7M5E - chains A and C of the 3 polymer chains in the assembly; structure by electron microscopy, 2.50 A resolution.

[Chain A (and C)]
Protein: Spike glycoprotein
Organism: Middle East respiratory syndrome-related coronavirus
Notes: chain C of this document is another copy of the same molecule, construct and numbering; everything in this record applies to it too
Reference sequence: A0A140AYW5 (A0A140AYW5_9BETC); residue numbers follow UniProt; this construct covers 19-1294
Sequence (1359 residues; each row starts with the number of its first residue; numbers below 1 keep their minus sign (Met-13 is residue -13)):
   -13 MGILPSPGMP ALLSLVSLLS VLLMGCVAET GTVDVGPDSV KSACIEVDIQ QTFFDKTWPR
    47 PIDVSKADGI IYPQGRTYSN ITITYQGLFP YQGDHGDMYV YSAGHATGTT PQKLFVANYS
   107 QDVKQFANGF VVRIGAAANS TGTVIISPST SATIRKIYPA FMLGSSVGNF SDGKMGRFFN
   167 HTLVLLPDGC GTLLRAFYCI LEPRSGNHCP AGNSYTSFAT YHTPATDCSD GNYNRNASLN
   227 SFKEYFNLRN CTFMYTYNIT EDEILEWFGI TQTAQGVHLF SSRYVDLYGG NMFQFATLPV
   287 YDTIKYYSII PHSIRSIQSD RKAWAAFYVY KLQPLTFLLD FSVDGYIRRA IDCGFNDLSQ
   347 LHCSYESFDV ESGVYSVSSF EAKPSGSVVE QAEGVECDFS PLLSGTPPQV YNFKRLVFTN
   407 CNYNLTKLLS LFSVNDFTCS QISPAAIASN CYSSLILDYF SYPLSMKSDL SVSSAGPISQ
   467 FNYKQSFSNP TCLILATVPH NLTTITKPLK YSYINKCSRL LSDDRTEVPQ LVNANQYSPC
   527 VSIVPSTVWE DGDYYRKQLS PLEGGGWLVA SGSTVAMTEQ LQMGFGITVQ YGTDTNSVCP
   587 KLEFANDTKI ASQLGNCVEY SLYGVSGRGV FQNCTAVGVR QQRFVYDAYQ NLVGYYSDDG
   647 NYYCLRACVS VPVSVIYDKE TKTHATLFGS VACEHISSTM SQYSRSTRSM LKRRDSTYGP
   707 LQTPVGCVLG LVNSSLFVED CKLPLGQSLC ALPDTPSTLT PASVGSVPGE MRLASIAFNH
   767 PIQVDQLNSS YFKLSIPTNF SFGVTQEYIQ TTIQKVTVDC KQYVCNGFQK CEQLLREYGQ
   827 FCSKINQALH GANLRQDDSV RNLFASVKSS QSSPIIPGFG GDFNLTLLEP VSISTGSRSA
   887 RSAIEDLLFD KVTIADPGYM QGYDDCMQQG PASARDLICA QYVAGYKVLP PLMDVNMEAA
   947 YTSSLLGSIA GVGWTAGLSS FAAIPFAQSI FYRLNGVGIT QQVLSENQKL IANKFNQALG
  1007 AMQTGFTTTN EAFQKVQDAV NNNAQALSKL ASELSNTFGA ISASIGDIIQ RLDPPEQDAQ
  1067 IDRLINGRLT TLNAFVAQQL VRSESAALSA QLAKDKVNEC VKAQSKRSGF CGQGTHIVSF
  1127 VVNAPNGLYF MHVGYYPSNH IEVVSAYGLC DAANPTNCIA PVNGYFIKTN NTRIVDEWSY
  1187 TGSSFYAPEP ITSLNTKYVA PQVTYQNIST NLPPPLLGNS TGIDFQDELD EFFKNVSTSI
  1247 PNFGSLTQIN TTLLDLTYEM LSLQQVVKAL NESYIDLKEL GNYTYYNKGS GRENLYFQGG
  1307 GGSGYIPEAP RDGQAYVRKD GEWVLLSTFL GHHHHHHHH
Disordered / not traced: -13 to 17, 683-703, 742-753, 878-885, 1176-1182, 1225-1345
Construct notes: initiating methionine (-13); expression tag (-12 to 18, 1295-1345); conflict Ile529 (Thr in A0A140AYW5), Ala748 (Arg in A0A140AYW5), Gly751 (Arg in A0A140AYW5), Gln1020 (Arg in A0A140AYW5), Pro1060 (Val in A0A140AYW5), Pro1061 (Leu in A0A140AYW5)
Disulfide bonds: Cys30-Cys195, Cys176-Cys214, Cys185-Cys237, Cys339-Cys349, Cys383-Cys407, Cys425-Cys478, Cys437-Cys585, Cys503-Cys526, Cys603-Cys654, Cys620-Cys650, Cys679-Cys713, Cys727-Cys736, Cys806-Cys828, Cys811-Cys817, Cys912-Cys925, Cys1106-Cys1117, Cys1156-Cys1164
Covalent attachments: N-acetylglucosamine (NAG) linked to Asn66, Asn104, Asn155, Asn166, Asn236, Asn244, Asn487, Asn592, Asn619, Asn719, Asn774, Asn785, Asn870, Asn1213; glycan linked to Asn125, Asn222, Asn410
Residues lining bound ligands:
  - folic acid (FOL): Trp44, Pro45, Arg46, Pro47, His81, Val86, Ala123, Thr127, Gly128, Thr129, Ile131, Ile140, Ala309, Trp310, Ala311, Ala312
  - N-acetyl-alpha-neuraminic acid (SIA): Gln36, Phe39, His91, Ala92, Phe101, Ile132, Ser133, Pro134, Ser135, Gln304, Arg307

[Interface between chain A and chain C]
Contacting residue pairs - 235 pairs, chain A then chain C:
  Tyr58(A) with Val625(C); Gln628(C)
  Pro59(A) with Gln628(C), hydrogen bond (backbone-side chain)
  Gln60(A) with Thr579(C); Gln628(C), hydrogen bond (backbone-side chain)
  Gly61(A) with Thr579(C); Asp580(C); Gln628(C)
  Arg62(A) with Gln628(C), hydrogen bond (backbone-side chain); Phe630(C); Tyr632(C); Gln636(C), hydrogen bond
  Thr63(A) with Gly624(C); Val625(C), hydrogen bond (side chain-backbone); Gln628(C); Phe630(C), hydrogen bond (backbone-backbone); Val631(C); Tyr632(C), hydrogen bond (backbone-backbone)
  Tyr64(A) with Gly624(C); Tyr632(C); Asp633(C); Gln636(C), hydrogen bond
  Ser65(A) with Val623(C); Gly624(C)
  Ile67(A) with Asp633(C); Ala634(C)
  Val109(A) with Leu548(C), hydrophobic
  Gln111(A) with Leu548(C), hydrogen bond (side chain-backbone)
  Ser152(A) with Lys543(C); Glu549(C), hydrogen bond
  Val153(A) with Ser546(C), hydrogen bond (backbone-side chain); Leu548(C), hydrophobic; Glu549(C), hydrogen bond (backbone-side chain)
  Met161(A) with Leu548(C), hydrophobic
  Asn166(A) with Ser528(C)
  Ala260(A) with Arg401(C), hydrogen bond (backbone-side chain); Ile442(C), hydrophobic
  Gln261(A) with Val403(C); Ser440(C), hydrogen bond; Gln576(C), hydrogen bond; Thr579(C)
  Val271(A) with Val625(C), hydrophobic; Gln627(C)
  Phe279(A) with Gln628(C)
  Tyr287(A) with Arg401(C); Val403(C); Tyr523(C)
  Asp288(A) with Tyr523(C)
  Thr289(A) with Gln522(C)
  Tyr292(A) with Leu548(C), hydrogen bond (side chain-backbone); Glu549(C)
  Val329(A) with Val623(C); Gly624(C), hydrogen bond (backbone-backbone)
  Asp330(A) with Gly624(C); Val625(C)
  Gly331(A) with Gly624(C); Val625(C)
  Tyr332(A) with Val625(C), hydrophobic
  Asn421(A) with Ser454(C)
  Asp422(A) with Ser454(C), hydrogen bond
  Phe423(A) with Ser460(C); Ala461(C), hydrogen bond (backbone-backbone)
  Thr424(A) with Ser459(C)
  Cys425(A) with Ser459(C), hydrogen bond (backbone-backbone)
  Pro430(A) with Ser459(C); Ser460(C); Ala461(C), hydrophobic; Gln466(C)
  Ala431(A) with Gln466(C); Leu517(C), hydrophobic
  Phe473(A) with Pro1060(C), hydrophobic; Pro1061(C)
  Glu589(A) with Thr512(C)
  Thr803(A) with Ser362(C), hydrogen bond
  Asp805(A) with Ser364(C); Ser365(C), hydrogen bond (side chain-backbone)
  Arg822(A) with Gln72(C), hydrogen bond
  Glu823(A) with Thr1043(C), hydrogen bond; Phe1044(C), hydrogen bond (backbone-backbone); Gly1045(C)
  Tyr824(A) with Asn1042(C), hydrogen bond (backbone-side chain); Phe1044(C); Arg1069(C)
  Gly825(A) with Asn1042(C)
  Gln826(A) with Thr70(C)
  Ser829(A) with Ser350(C), hydrogen bond (side chain-backbone)
  Lys830(A) with Ser1034(C); Lys1035(C)
  Gln833(A) with Ser350(C), hydrogen bond (side chain-backbone); Tyr351(C)
  His836(A) with Val360(C); Tyr361(C)
  Lys854(A) with Asn765(C), hydrogen bond
  Ser855(A) with Pro767(C)
  Ser856(A) with Pro767(C); Ile768(C), hydrogen bond (backbone-backbone)
  Gln857(A) with Pro767(C); Ile768(C); Val770(C); Ser781(C), hydrogen bond; His1146(C), hydrogen bond
  Ser858(A) with Pro767(C); Ile768(C), hydrogen bond (backbone-backbone); Gln769(C); Val770(C), hydrogen bond (backbone-backbone)
  Ser859(A) with Val770(C), hydrogen bond (side chain-backbone)
  Pro860(A) with Gln769(C); Val770(C); Asp771(C)
  Gly904(A) with Ser676(C), hydrogen bond (backbone-side chain)
  Tyr905(A) with Ser676(C), hydrogen bond (backbone-side chain); Pro710(C); Val711(C); Gly712(C); Gln733(C)
  Met906(A) with Ser676(C); Val677(C); Gln708(C); Thr709(C); Pro710(C); Gly712(C)
  Gln907(A) with Ser676(C)
  Gly908(A) with Ser676(C), hydrogen bond (backbone-backbone)
  Tyr909(A) with Val655(C), hydrogen bond (side chain-backbone); Ser656(C); Val657(C); Ser676(C), hydrogen bond (backbone-backbone); Val677(C), hydrophobic; His681(C)
  Asp910(A) with Val677(C); Ala678(C), hydrogen bond (side chain-backbone); His681(C), salt bridge
  Met913(A) with Gln618(C), hydrogen bond (backbone-side chain); Arg652(C), hydrogen bond (backbone-side chain); Val655(C), hydrophobic; His681(C)
  Gln915(A) with Arg652(C)
  Gly916(A) with Arg652(C)
  Arg921(A) with Ala634(C); Tyr635(C)
  Leu923(A) with Tyr635(C)
  Tyr928(A) with Val655(C); Ser656(C), hydrogen bond (backbone-backbone); Pro658(C), hydrophobic; Ser676(C)
  Val929(A) with Ala653(C), hydrophobic
  Lys933(A) with Gly675(C); Ser676(C), hydrogen bond
  Pro936(A) with Val711(C), hydrophobic; Leu731(C); Gln733(C)
  Pro937(A) with Gly732(C); Gln733(C), hydrogen bond (backbone-backbone)
  Leu938(A) with Pro730(C), hydrophobic; Gln733(C)
  Met939(A) with Gln733(C), hydrogen bond (backbone-backbone)
  Asp940(A) with Gln733(C), hydrogen bond (backbone-backbone); Ser734(C), hydrogen bond
  Met943(A) with Ser734(C); Ile762(C); Ala763(C); Phe764(C)
  Ala946(A) with Phe764(C)
  Tyr947(A) with Phe764(C), hydrophobic
  Ser950(A) with Phe764(C); Pro767(C)
  Trp960(A) with Phe778(C), hydrophobic; Tyr1153(C), hydrophobic; Tyr1171(C), hydrophobic
  Thr961(A) with Tyr1171(C)
  Ala962(A) with Asn1169(C); Ser1189(C), hydrogen bond (backbone-side chain)
  Gly963(A) with Val983(C)
  Leu964(A) with Ser1114(C); Gly1120(C); Thr1121(C)
  Ser965(A) with Pro783(C); Pro1143(C); His1146(C), hydrogen bond (backbone-side chain); Ser1189(C); Ser1190(C), hydrogen bond
  Ser966(A) with Ser781(C); Tyr1171(C), hydrogen bond; Ser1189(C), hydrogen bond (side chain-backbone)
  Phe967(A) with Val770(C), hydrophobic; Lys779(C); Leu780(C); Ser781(C), hydrogen bond (backbone-backbone)
  Ala968(A) with Phe778(C), hydrophobic; Lys779(C)
  Ala969(A) with Val770(C), hydrophobic; Asp771(C); Gln772(C); Phe778(C); Lys779(C), hydrogen bond (backbone-backbone)
  Ile970(A) with Gln772(C), hydrogen bond (backbone-side chain); Phe778(C), hydrophobic; Tyr1153(C)
  Pro971(A) with Gln772(C); Tyr1153(C)
  Gln974(A) with Tyr1153(C); Gln1208(C); Thr1210(C)
  Tyr978(A) with Tyr1153(C); Gln1208(C)
  Gln987(A) with Ala1206(C); Gln1208(C), hydrogen bond
  Ala1037(A) with Tyr635(C), hydrophobic
  Ser1038(A) with Tyr635(C)
  Ser1041(A) with Tyr635(C)
  Asp1053(A) with Ser612(C)
  Gln1056(A) with Ala432(C); Asn436(C), hydrogen bond (backbone-side chain); Ser612(C), hydrogen bond
  Arg1057(A) with Ile428(C); Ser429(C), hydrogen bond (backbone-backbone); Ala432(C); Asn436(C); Pro476(C); Tyr577(C)
  Leu1058(A) with Gln427(C); Ile428(C)
  Asp1059(A) with Ser429(C); Pro430(C)
  Glu1062(A) with Gln427(C)
  Asp1068(A) with Arg1069(C), salt bridge
  Glu1090(A) with Ser1091(C), hydrogen bond
  Leu1094(A) with Leu1094(C), hydrophobic
  Lys1100(A) with Gly1115(C), hydrogen bond (side chain-backbone)
  Asp1101(A) with Arg1113(C), salt bridge
  Asn1104(A) with Ser1114(C), hydrogen bond (side chain-backbone); Gly1115(C)
  Leu1200(A) with Tyr1204(C); Val1205(C); Ala1206(C)
Also at the interface, not in a pair above, chain A (122 interface residues in all): Ile69, Gly154, Tyr270, Lys291, Phe814, Asp843, Arg847, Ser852, Pro903, Cys912, Pro917, Leu935, Phe972
Also at the interface, not in a pair above, chain C (132 interface residues in all): Glu352, Val363, Thr405, Val458, Gly462, Arg511, Asn521, Pro525, Arg614, Ile782, Asp1059, Phe1116, Gln1119, Tyr1141, Tyr1211

[In short]
Chain A and chain C form an interface of 122 and 132 residues respectively, with 64 hydrogen bonds and 3 salt
bridges. Polar contacts include Asp910(A)-His681(C), Asp1068(A)-Arg1069(C) and Asp1101(A)-Arg1113(C). Ligands
of chain A: folic acid and N-acetyl-alpha-neuraminic acid.
Both chains are Spike glycoprotein (Middle East respiratory syndrome-related coronavirus). Entry 7M5E
(MERS-CoV S bound to the broadly neutralizing B6 Fab fragment (C3 refinement)) was determined by electron
microscopy, deposited together with 7M51, 7M52, 7M53 and 7M55.
